PDB entry 1RV4 | X-ray diffraction, 2.95 A resolution | chains A and B

# Chain A (and B)
Protein: Serine hydroxymethyltransferase, cytosolic
Source organism: Oryctolagus cuniculus
Notes: EC 2.1.2.1; chain B of this document is another copy of the same molecule, construct and numbering; everything in this record applies to it too
Reference sequence: P07511 (GLYC_RABIT); residues 2-484 here correspond to UniProt positions 1-483 (UniProt number = residue number - 1)
Sequence (483 residues; numbered 2 to 484; the number before each row is that of its first residue):
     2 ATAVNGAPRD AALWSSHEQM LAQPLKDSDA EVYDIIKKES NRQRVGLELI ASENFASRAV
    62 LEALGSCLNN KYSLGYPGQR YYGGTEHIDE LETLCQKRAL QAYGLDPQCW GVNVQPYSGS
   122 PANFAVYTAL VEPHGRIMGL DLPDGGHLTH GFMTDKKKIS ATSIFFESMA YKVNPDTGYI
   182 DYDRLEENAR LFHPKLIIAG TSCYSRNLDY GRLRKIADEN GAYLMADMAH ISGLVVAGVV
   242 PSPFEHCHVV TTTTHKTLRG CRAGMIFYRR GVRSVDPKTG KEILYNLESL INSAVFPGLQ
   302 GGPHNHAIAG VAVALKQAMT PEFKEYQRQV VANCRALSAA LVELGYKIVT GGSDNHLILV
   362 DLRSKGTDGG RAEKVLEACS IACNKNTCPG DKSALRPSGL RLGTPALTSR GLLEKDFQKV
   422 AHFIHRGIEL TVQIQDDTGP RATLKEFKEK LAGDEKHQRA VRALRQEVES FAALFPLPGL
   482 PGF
Unresolved in the structure: 2-14, 276-282 (chain B: 2-14, 278-281)
Construct notes: engineered mutation Leu75 (Glu74 in P07511)
Glycans and other covalent adducts: pyridoxal phosphate (PLP) linked to Lys257
Residues lining bound ligands:
  - pyridoxal phosphate (PLP), molecule 1: Tyr73, Tyr118, Gly302, Gly303
  - pyridoxal phosphate (PLP), molecule 2: Ser119, Gly120, Ser121, Pro122, Asn124, His148, Thr150, His151, Thr202, Ser203, Asp228, Ala230, His231, Thr254, His256

# How chain A and chain B interact
Pairs across the interface (178):
  Trp15(A) - Glu326(B)
  Ser17(A) - Glu323(B)
  His18(A) - Arg260(B)  hydrogen bond
  His18(A) - Glu323(B)
  His18(A) - Tyr327(B)
  Glu19(A) - Pro477(B)
  Met21(A) - Arg260(B)
  Met21(A) - Thr321(B)  hydrogen bond
  Leu22(A) - Ser58(B)
  Leu22(A) - Arg59(B)  hydrogen bond (backbone-backbone)
  Leu22(A) - Arg260(B)
  Leu22(A) - Pro479(B)  hydrophobic
  Ala23(A) - Arg59(B)
  Gln24(A) - Ala60(B)
  Pro25(A) - Arg59(B)
  Pro25(A) - Glu63(B)
  Leu26(A) - Ala60(B)  hydrophobic
  Leu26(A) - Glu63(B)  hydrogen bond (backbone-side chain)
  Leu26(A) - Val314(B)  hydrophobic
  Ser29(A) - Ala60(B)
  Ser29(A) - Lys317(B)  hydrogen bond (backbone-side chain)
  Ser29(A) - Gln318(B)
  Asp30(A) - Arg99(B)  salt bridge
  Asp30(A) - Val314(B)
  Asp30(A) - Lys317(B)
  Glu32(A) - Leu95(B)
  Glu32(A) - Arg99(B)  salt bridge
  Val33(A) - Leu95(B)  hydrophobic
  Val33(A) - Arg99(B)
  Val33(A) - Val314(B)  hydrophobic
  Ile36(A) - His88(B)
  Ile36(A) - Leu92(B)
  Ile37(A) - Ser67(B)
  Ile37(A) - Cys68(B)
  Ile37(A) - Leu69(B)  hydrophobic
  Lys39(A) - His88(B)
  Lys39(A) - Glu91(B)  salt bridge
  Glu40(A) - Leu69(B)
  Glu40(A) - His88(B)
  Ser41(A) - Cys68(B)
  Arg43(A) - Lys72(B)
  Arg43(A) - Gly85(B)
  Gln44(A) - Cys68(B)  hydrogen bond (side chain-backbone)
  Gln44(A) - Asn71(B)
  Glu54(A) - Asn71(B)
  Glu54(A) - Lys72(B)  salt bridge
  Glu54(A) - Tyr73(B)
  Asn55(A) - Asn71(B)  hydrogen bond (backbone-side chain)
  Phe56(A) - Asn71(B)
  Ala57(A) - Asn71(B)
  Ser58(A) - Leu22(B)
  Arg59(A) - Leu22(B)  hydrogen bond (backbone-backbone)
  Arg59(A) - Ala23(B)  hydrogen bond (side chain-backbone)
  Arg59(A) - Pro25(B)
  Ala60(A) - Gln24(B)
  Ala60(A) - Leu26(B)  hydrophobic
  Ala60(A) - Ser29(B)
  Leu62(A) - Gly66(B)
  Leu62(A) - Ser67(B)
  Leu62(A) - Asn70(B)
  Glu63(A) - Pro25(B)
  Glu63(A) - Leu26(B)  hydrogen bond (side chain-backbone)
  Glu63(A) - Phe484(B)
  Leu65(A) - Leu65(B)
  Leu65(A) - Asn70(B)
  Gly66(A) - Leu62(B)
  Gly66(A) - Leu481(B)
  Ser67(A) - Ile37(B)
  Ser67(A) - Leu62(B)
  Ser67(A) - Phe484(B)
  Cys68(A) - Ile37(B)
  Cys68(A) - Ser41(B)
  Cys68(A) - Gln44(B)  hydrogen bond (backbone-side chain)
  Cys68(A) - Phe484(B)  hydrogen bond (backbone-backbone)
  Leu69(A) - Ile37(B)  hydrophobic
  Leu69(A) - Glu40(B)
  Asn70(A) - Leu62(B)
  Asn70(A) - Leu65(B)
  Asn70(A) - Arg263(B)  hydrogen bond (backbone-side chain)
  Asn71(A) - Gln44(B)
  Asn71(A) - Glu54(B)
  Asn71(A) - Asn55(B)  hydrogen bond (side chain-backbone)
  Asn71(A) - Phe56(B)
  Asn71(A) - Ala57(B)
  Lys72(A) - Arg43(B)
  Lys72(A) - Glu54(B)  salt bridge
  Lys72(A) - Arg263(B)  hydrogen bond (backbone-side chain)
  Tyr73(A) - Ser53(B)
  Tyr73(A) - Glu54(B)  hydrogen bond (backbone-side chain)
  Tyr73(A) - His256(B)
  Tyr73(A) - Lys257(B)  hydrogen bond
  Tyr73(A) - Arg263(B)
  Tyr83(A) - Ile51(B)  hydrophobic
  Tyr83(A) - Asn385(B)
  Tyr83(A) - Arg402(B)
  Gly84(A) - Glu378(B)
  Gly85(A) - Arg43(B)
  Gly85(A) - Glu378(B)  hydrogen bond (backbone-side chain)
  His88(A) - Ile36(B)
  His88(A) - Lys39(B)  hydrogen bond (side chain-backbone)
  His88(A) - Glu40(B)
  His88(A) - Arg43(B)
  Glu91(A) - Lys39(B)  salt bridge
  Leu92(A) - Ile36(B)
  Leu95(A) - Glu32(B)
  Arg99(A) - Asp30(B)  salt bridge
  Arg99(A) - Glu32(B)  salt bridge
  Arg99(A) - Val33(B)
  Tyr118(A) - Ser119(B)
  Tyr118(A) - Pro122(B)  hydrophobic
  Tyr118(A) - His305(B)  hydrogen bond (backbone-side chain)
  Ser119(A) - Tyr118(B)
  Ser119(A) - His305(B)
  Ser121(A) - Leu300(B)
  Ser121(A) - Gln301(B)
  Ser121(A) - Gly302(B)  hydrogen bond (side chain-backbone)
  Pro122(A) - Tyr118(B)  hydrophobic
  Phe125(A) - Phe166(B)  hydrophobic
  Thr129(A) - Phe166(B)
  Pro134(A) - Ile165(B)
  Pro134(A) - Phe166(B)  hydrophobic
  His135(A) - His135(B)  hydrogen bond
  Leu149(A) - Pro298(B)  hydrophobic
  Ile160(A) - Pro298(B)  hydrophobic
  Ile160(A) - Gly299(B)
  Ser161(A) - Gly299(B)
  Ala162(A) - Gly299(B)  hydrogen bond (backbone-backbone)
  Ala162(A) - Leu300(B)  hydrophobic
  Ile165(A) - Pro134(B)
  Phe166(A) - Phe125(B)  hydrophobic
  Phe166(A) - Thr129(B)
  Phe166(A) - Pro134(B)  hydrophobic
  Phe166(A) - Phe166(B)  hydrophobic
  Phe166(A) - Phe167(B)  hydrophobic
  Phe167(A) - Phe166(B)  hydrophobic
  His256(A) - Tyr73(B)
  Lys257(A) - Tyr73(B)
  Arg260(A) - His18(B)  hydrogen bond
  Arg260(A) - Met21(B)
  Arg260(A) - Leu22(B)
  Arg263(A) - Asn70(B)  hydrogen bond (side chain-backbone)
  Arg263(A) - Lys72(B)  hydrogen bond (side chain-backbone)
  Arg263(A) - Tyr73(B)
  Arg263(A) - His305(B)
  Pro298(A) - Leu149(B)  hydrophobic
  Pro298(A) - Ile160(B)  hydrophobic
  Gly299(A) - Ile160(B)
  Gly299(A) - Ser161(B)
  Gly299(A) - Ala162(B)  hydrogen bond (backbone-backbone)
  Leu300(A) - Ser121(B)
  Leu300(A) - Ala162(B)  hydrophobic
  Gln301(A) - Ser121(B)
  Gly302(A) - Ser121(B)  hydrogen bond (backbone-side chain)
  His305(A) - Tyr118(B)  hydrogen bond (side chain-backbone)
  His305(A) - Ser119(B)
  His305(A) - Arg263(B)
  Val314(A) - Leu26(B)  hydrophobic
  Val314(A) - Asp30(B)
  Val314(A) - Val33(B)  hydrophobic
  Lys317(A) - Ser29(B)  hydrogen bond (side chain-backbone)
  Lys317(A) - Asp30(B)
  Gln318(A) - Ser29(B)  hydrogen bond
  Thr321(A) - Met21(B)
  Glu323(A) - Ser17(B)  hydrogen bond
  Glu323(A) - His18(B)
  Glu326(A) - Trp15(B)
  Tyr327(A) - His18(B)
  Glu378(A) - Gly84(B)
  Glu378(A) - Gly85(B)  hydrogen bond (side chain-backbone)
  Asn385(A) - Tyr83(B)
  Arg402(A) - Tyr83(B)
  Ser410(A) - Leu22(B)
  Pro479(A) - Leu22(B)  hydrophobic
  Gly480(A) - Leu22(B)
  Leu481(A) - Gly66(B)
  Phe484(A) - Gly66(B)
  Phe484(A) - Ser67(B)
  Phe484(A) - Cys68(B)
Other interface residues (no listed pair), chain A (105 interface residues in all): Lys27, Glu49, Ile51, Ser53, Ala64, Ile89, Lys98, Phe297, Gly303, Pro304, His307, Ala310, Ala313, Glu374, Lys386, Arg411, Gly412, Pro477
Other interface residues (no listed pair), chain B (102 interface residues in all): Glu19, Lys27, Ala64, Tyr82, Ile89, Cys262, Phe297, Gly303, Pro304, His307, Ala310, Ala313, Pro322, Ser410, Gly480

# Summary
The interface between chain A and chain B involves 105 residues on one side and 102 on the other, with 33
hydrogen bonds and 8 salt bridges. Polar pairs include Asp30(A)-Arg99(B), Glu32(A)-Arg99(B) and
Lys39(A)-Glu91(B). Chain A binds pyridoxal phosphate. Covalently linked pyridoxal phosphate: at Lys257(A).
Chain A and chain B are both Serine hydroxymethyltransferase, cytosolic (Oryctolagus cuniculus); the
structure, E75L mutant of rabbit cytosolic serine hydroxymethyltransferase, was determined by X-ray
diffraction together with 1RV3, 1RVU and 1RVY from the same study.
